8Z2I - chain A; structure by X-ray diffraction, 1.38 A resolution.

== Chain A ==
Protein: Alpha/beta hydrolase family protein
Organism: Saccharomonospora viridis
Notes: EC 3.1.1.74
Reference sequence: W0TJ64 (W0TJ64_9PSEU); residues 47-304 here = UniProt positions 47-304
Amino-acid sequence (260 residues; each row starts with the number of its first residue):
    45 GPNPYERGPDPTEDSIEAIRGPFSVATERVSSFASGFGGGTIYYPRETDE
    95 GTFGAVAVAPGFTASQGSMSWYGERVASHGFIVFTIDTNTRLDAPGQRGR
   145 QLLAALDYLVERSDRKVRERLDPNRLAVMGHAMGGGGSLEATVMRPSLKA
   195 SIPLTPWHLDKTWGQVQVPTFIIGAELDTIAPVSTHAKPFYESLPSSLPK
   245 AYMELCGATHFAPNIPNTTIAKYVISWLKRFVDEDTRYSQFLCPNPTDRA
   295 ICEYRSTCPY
Disordered / not traced: 45-46
Differences from the reference sequence: expression tag (45-46); engineered mutation H123 (Gln in W0TJ64), A138 (Gln in W0TJ64), A176 (Ser in W0TJ64), H202 (Asn in W0TJ64), P226 (Ser in W0TJ64), S228 (Arg in W0TJ64), C250 (Asp in W0TJ64), C296 (Glu in W0TJ64)
Disulfides: C250-C296, C287-C302
Metal / ion sites: Ca2+: S76, A78, F81
Residues lining bound ligands: A1L0L (2-hydroxyethyloxy-(4-methoxycarbonylphenyl)phosphinic acid): G105, F106, A108, H175, A176, M177, W201, I224, H254

== In short ==
Chain A binds compound A1L0L. The Ca2+ site is built by S76, A78 and F81.
Chain A is Alpha/beta hydrolase family protein (Saccharomonospora viridis); the structure, Substrate analog
a011 bound form of PET-degrading cutinase mutant Cut190**SS_S176A, was determined by X-ray diffraction
together with 8Z2G, 8Z2H, 8Z2J and 8Z2K from the same study.
